1DQ6 - chain A; structure by X-ray diffraction, 1.90 A resolution.

[Chain A]
Name: Concanavalin-A
Organism: Canavalia ensiformis
UniProt: P02866 (CONA_CANEN); the construct has insertions or renumbered stretches relative to UniProt, so the offset changes along the chain: 1-118 = UniProt 164-281; 119-237 = UniProt 30-148
Chain sequence (237 residues; each row starts with the number of its first residue):
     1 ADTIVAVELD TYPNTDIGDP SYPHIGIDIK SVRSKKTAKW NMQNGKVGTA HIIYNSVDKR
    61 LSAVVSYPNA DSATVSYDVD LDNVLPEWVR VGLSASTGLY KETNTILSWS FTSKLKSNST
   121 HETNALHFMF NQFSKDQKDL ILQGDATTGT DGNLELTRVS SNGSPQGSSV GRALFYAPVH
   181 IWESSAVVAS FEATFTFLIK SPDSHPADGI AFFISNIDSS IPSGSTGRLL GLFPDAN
Ion coordination: Mn2+ site 1: Glu8, Asp10, Asp19, His24; Mn2+ site 2: Asp10, Tyr12, Asn14, Asp19

[Overview]
The Mn2+ site 1 is built by Glu8, Asp10, Asp19 and His24. Asp10, Tyr12, Asn14 and Asp19 coordinate Mn2+ site
2.
Chain A is Concanavalin-A (Canavalia ensiformis); the structure, Manganese;Manganese concanavalin A at pH 7.0,
was determined by X-ray diffraction together with 1DQ0, 1DQ1, 1DQ2, 1DQ4 and 1DQ5 from the same study.
